2QA4 - chains 0 and B of the 31 polymer chains in the assembly; structure by X-ray diffraction, 3.00 A resolution.

== Chain 0 ==
Molecule: 23S ribosomal RNA
Source organism: Haloarcula marismortui
Sequence (2922 nucleotides; each row starts with the number of its first residue):
     2 UUGGCUACUAUGCCAGCUGGUGGAUUGCUCGGCUCAGGCGCUGAUGAAGG
    52 ACGUGCCAAGCUGCGAUAAGCCAUGGGGAGCCGCACGGAGGCGAAGAACC
   102 AUGGAUUUCCGAAUGAGAAUCUCUCUAACAAUUGCUUCGCGCAAUGAGGA
   152 ACCCCGAGAACUGAAACAUCUCAGUAUCGGGAGGAACAGAAAACGCAAUG
   202 UGAUGUCGUUAGUAACCGCGAGUGAACGCGAUACAGCCCAAACCGAAGCC
   252 CUCACGGGCAAUGUGGUGUCAGGGCUACCUCUCAUCAGCCGACCGUCUCG
   302 ACGAAGUCUCUUGGAACAGAGCGUGAUACAGGGUGACAACCCCGUACUCG
   352 AGACCAGUACGACGUGCGGUAGUGCCAGAGUAGCGGGGGUUGGAUAUCCC
   402 UCGCGAAUAACGCAGGCAUCGACUGCGAAGGCUAAACACAACCUGAGACC
   452 GAUAGUGAACAAGUAGUGUGAACGAACGCUGCAAAGUACCCUCAGAAGGG
   502 AGGCGAAAUAGAGCAUGAAAUCAGUUGGCGAUCGAGCGACAGGGCAUACA
   552 AGGUCCCUCGACGAAUGACCGACGCGCGAGCGUCCAGUAAGACUCACGGG
   602 AAGCCGAUGUUCUGUCGUACGUUUUGAAAAACGAGCCAGGGAGUGUGUCU
   652 GCAUGGCAAGUCUAACCGGAGUAUCCGGGGAGGCACAGGGAAACCGACAU
   702 GGCCGCAGGGCUUUGCCCGAGGGCCGCCGUCUUCAAGGGCGGGGAGCCAU
   752 GUGGACACGACCCGAAUCCGGACGAUCUACGCAUGGACAAGAUGAAGCGU
   802 GCCGAAAGGCACGUGGAAGUCUGUUAGAGUUGGUGUCCUACAAUACCCUC
   852 UCGUGAUCUAUGUGUAGGGGUGAAAGGCCCAUCGAGUCCGGCAACAGCUG
   902 GUUCCAAUCGAAACAUGUCGAAGCAUGACCUCCGCCGAGGUAGUCUGUGA
   952 GGUAGAGCGACCGAUUGGUGUGUCCGCCUCCGAGAGGAGUCGGCACACCU
  1002 GUCAAACUCCAAACUUACAGACGCCGUUUGACGCGGGGAUUCCGGUGCGC
  1052 GGGGUAAGCCUGUGUACCAGGAGGGGAACAACCCAGAGAUAGGUUAAGGU
  1102 CCCCAAGUGUGGAUUAAGUGUAAUCCUCUGAAGGUGGUCUCGAGCCCUAG
  1152 ACAGCCGGGAGGUGAGCUUAGAAGCAGCUACCCUCUAAGAAAAGCGUAAC
  1202 AGCUUACCGGCCGAGGUUUGAGGCGCCCAAAAUGAUCGGGACUCAAAUCC
  1252 ACCACCGAGACCUGUCCGUACCACUCAUACUGGUAAUCGAGUAGAUUGGC
  1302 GCUCUAAUUGGAUGGAAGUAGGGGUGAAAACUCCUAUGGACCGAUUAGUG
  1352 ACGAAAAUCCUGGCCAUAGUAGCAGCGAUAGUCGGGUGAGAACCCCGACG
  1402 GCCUAAUGGAUAAGGGUUCCUCAGCACUGCUGAUCAGCUGAGGGUUAGCC
  1452 GGUCCUAAGUCAUACCGCAACUCGACUAUGACGAAAUGGGAAACGGGUUA
  1502 AUAUUCCCGUGCCACUAUGCAGUGAAAGUUGACGCCCUGGGGUCGAUCAC
  1552 GCUGGGCAUUCGCCCAGUCGAACCGUCCAACUCCGUGGAAGCCGUAAUGG
  1602 CAGGAAGCGGACGAACGGCGGCAUAGGGAAACGUGAUUCAACCUGGGGCC
  1652 CAUGAAAAGACGAGCAUAGUGUCCGUACCGAGAACCGACACAGGUGUCCA
  1702 UGGCGGCGAAAGCCAAGGCCUGUCGGGAGCAACCAACGUUAGGGAAUUCG
  1752 GCAAGUUAGUCCCGUACCUUCGGAAGAAGGGAUGCCUGCUCCGGAACGGA
  1802 GCAGGUCGCAGUGACUCGGAAGCUCGGACUGUCUAGUAACAACAUAGGUG
  1852 ACCGCAAAUCCGCAAGGACUCGUACGGUCACUGAAUCCUGCCCAGUGCAG
  1902 GUAUCUGAACACCUCGUACAAGAGGACGAAGGACCUGUCAACGGCGGGGG
  1952 UAACUAUGACCCUCUUAAGGUAGCGUAGUACCUUGCCGCAUCAGUAGCGG
  2002 CUUGCAUGAAUGGAUUAACCAGAGCUUCACUGUCCCAACGUUGGGCCCGG
  2052 UGAACUGUACAUUCCAGUGCGGAGUCUGGAGACACCCAGGGGGAAGCGAA
  2102 GACCCUAUGGAGCUUUACUGCAGGCUGUCGCUGAGACGUGGUCGCCGAUG
  2152 UGCAGCAUAGGUAGGAGACACUACACAGGUACCCGCGCUAGCGGGCCACC
  2202 GAGUCAACAGUGAAAUACUACCCGUCGGUGACUGCGACUCUCACUCCGGG
  2252 AGGAGGACACCGAUAGCCGGGCAGUUUGACUGGGGCGGUACGCGCUCGAA
  2302 AAGAUAUCGAGCGCGCCCUAUGGCUAUCUCAGCCGGGACAGAGACCCGGC
  2352 GAAGAGUGCAAGAGCAAAAGAUAGCUUGACAGUGUUCUUCCCAACGAGGA
  2402 ACGCUGACGCGAAAGCGUGGUCUAGCGAACCAAUUAGCCUGCUUGAUGCG
  2452 GGCAAUUGAUGACAGAAAAGCUACCCUAGGGAUAACAGAGUCGUCACUCG
  2502 CAAGAGCACAUAUCGACCGAGUGGCUUGCUACCUCGAUGUCGGUUCCCUC
  2552 CAUCCUGCCCGUGCAGAAGCGGGCAAGGGUGAGGUUGUUCGCCUAUUAAA
  2602 GGAGGUCGUGAGCUGGGUUUAGACCGUCGUGAGACAGGUCGGCUGCUAUC
  2652 UACUGGGUGUGUAAUGGUGUCUGACAAGAACGACCGUAUAGUACGAGAGG
  2702 AACUACGGUUGGUGGCCACUGGUGUACCGGUUGUUCGAGAGAGCACGUGC
  2752 CGGGUAGCCACGCCACACGGGGUAAGAGCUGAACGCAUCUAAGCUCGAAA
  2802 CCCACUUGGAAAAGAGACACCGCCGAGGUCCCGCGUACAAGACGCGGUCG
  2852 AUAGACUCGGGGUGUGCGCGUCGAGGUAACGAGACGUUAAGCCCACGAGC
  2902 ACUAACAGACCAAAGCCAUCAU
Unresolved in the structure: 2-9, 126-127, 628, 715, 971-998, 1560, 1952-1963, 2137-2236, 2339-2343, 2665-2666, 2915-2923
Modified / non-standard residues: OMU (o2'-methyluridine 5'-monophosphate) at position 2587, OMG (o2'-methylguanosine-5'-monophosphate) at position 2588, UR3 (3-methyluridine-5'-monophoshate) at position 2619, PSU (pseudouridine-5'-monophosphate) at position 2621
Sequence notes: conflict C560 (U3155 in 3377779)
Bound ions: Mg2+ site 1 near G28 (its only coordinating residue here); Na+ site 1: C40, G41; Na+ site 2: G56, A59, G61; Na+ site 3 near U108 (its only coordinating residue here); Mg2+ site 2 near U115 (its only coordinating residue here); Na+ site 4: C130, U146; Na+ site 5 near C141 (its only coordinating residue here); Mg2+ site 3 near C162 (its only coordinating residue here); Na+ site 6: A165, A166, A167; Mg2+ site 4 near C168 (its only coordinating residue here); K+ site 1 near U172 (its only coordinating residue here); Mg2+ site 5 near G175 (its only coordinating residue here); 63 more Mg2+ sites not listed; 62 more Na+ sites not listed; 1 more K+ sites not listed

== Chain B ==
Protein: 50S ribosomal protein L3P
Source organism: Haloarcula marismortui
Reference sequence: P20279 (RL3_HALMA); residues 0-337 here correspond to UniProt positions 1-338 (UniProt number = residue number + 1)
Amino-acid sequence (338 residues; numbered 0 to 337; the number before each row is that of its first residue; numbering starts at 0):
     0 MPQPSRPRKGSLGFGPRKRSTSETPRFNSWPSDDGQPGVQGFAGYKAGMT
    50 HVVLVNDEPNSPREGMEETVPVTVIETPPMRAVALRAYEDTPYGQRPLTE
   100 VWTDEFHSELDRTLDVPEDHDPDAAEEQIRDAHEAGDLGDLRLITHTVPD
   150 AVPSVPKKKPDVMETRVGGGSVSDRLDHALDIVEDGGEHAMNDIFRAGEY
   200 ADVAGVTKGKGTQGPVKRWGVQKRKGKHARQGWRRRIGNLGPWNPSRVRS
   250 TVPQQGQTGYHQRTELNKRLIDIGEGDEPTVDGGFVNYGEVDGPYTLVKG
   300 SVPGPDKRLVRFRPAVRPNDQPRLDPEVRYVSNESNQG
Unresolved in the structure: 0
Bound ions: Mg2+: Asn335 (shared with A2757(0) of chain 0)

== Chain 0 / chain B interface ==
Contacting residue pairs (327; chain 0 residue first):
  G834(0) with Arg229(B), hydrogen bond to the phosphate
  U835(0) with Lys226(B), phosphate contact; Arg229(B), salt bridge to the phosphate; Gln230(B), hydrogen bond to the phosphate
  G836(0) with Arg229(B), sugar contact; Gln230(B), phosphate contact
  U837(0) with Gln230(B), phosphate contact; Gly231(B), phosphate contact
  U1234(0) with Asn243(B), base contact; Pro244(B), base contact; Arg246(B), hydrogen bond to the base; Arg248(B), hydrogen bond to the sugar
  A1732(0) with Thr211(B), hydrogen bond to the sugar; Gln212(B), sugar contact
  A1733(0) with Thr211(B), sugar contact; Gln212(B), sugar contact; Gly213(B), hydrogen bond to the phosphate; Gln254(B), sugar contact
  C1734(0) with Gly213(B), phosphate contact; Arg234(B), salt bridge to the phosphate; Arg235(B), hydrogen bond to the sugar
  C1735(0) with Gly231(B), sugar contact; Trp232(B), phosphate contact; Arg233(B), hydrogen bond to the phosphate; Arg234(B), hydrogen bond to the phosphate; Arg235(B), salt bridge to the phosphate
  A1736(0) with Gly231(B), hydrogen bond to the phosphate; Arg233(B), salt bridge to the phosphate
  C1750(0) with Lys226(B), base contact
  G1751(0) with Lys226(B), hydrogen bond to the base
  C1753(0) with Lys226(B), sugar contact; Arg229(B), hydrogen bond to the base
  A1754(0) with Arg229(B), hydrogen bond to the sugar
  U2034(0) with Gly225(B), phosphate contact
  C2035(0) with Lys224(B), phosphate contact; Gly225(B), hydrogen bond to the phosphate
  C2036(0) with Lys224(B), salt bridge to the phosphate
  C2037(0) with Lys224(B), phosphate contact
  A2038(0) with Gln221(B), phosphate contact; Lys222(B), hydrogen bond to the phosphate; Lys224(B), salt bridge to the phosphate
  A2039(0) with Lys222(B), phosphate contact; Arg234(B), salt bridge to the phosphate
  C2040(0) with Lys216(B), salt bridge to the phosphate
  C2065(0) with Arg246(B), hydrogen bond to the phosphate
  C2066(0) with Pro244(B), phosphate contact; Arg246(B), salt bridge to the phosphate
  G2090(0) with Gln253(B), hydrogen bond to the base; Gln254(B), sugar contact
  G2091(0) with Arg235(B), hydrogen bond to the phosphate; Leu239(B), base contact; Gln253(B), hydrogen bond to the base
  G2092(0) with Trp232(B), hydrogen bond to the phosphate; Arg235(B), salt bridge to the phosphate; Leu239(B), sugar contact
  G2093(0) with Asn238(B), phosphate contact; Leu239(B), hydrogen bond to the phosphate; Gly240(B), sugar contact; Pro241(B), hydrogen bond to the sugar; Trp242(B), hydrogen bond to the sugar; Pro244(B), sugar contact; Ser245(B), hydrogen bond to the base; Arg246(B), hydrogen bond to the sugar; Val247(B), base contact
  G2094(0) with Trp242(B), sugar contact; Ser245(B), sugar contact
  A2096(0) with Trp242(B), sugar contact
  G2544(0) with His227(B), base contact
  U2545(0) with Gln2(B), hydrogen bond to the phosphate
  U2546(0) with Gln2(B), hydrogen bond to the base; Gln221(B), sugar contact; Ile236(B), sugar contact; Gly237(B), hydrogen bond to the sugar; Asn238(B), base contact
  C2547(0) with Gln2(B), base contact; Arg5(B), salt bridge to the phosphate; Lys8(B), phosphate contact; Val220(B), phosphate contact; Gln221(B), hydrogen bond to the phosphate; Ile236(B), sugar contact; Asn238(B), hydrogen bond to the base; Pro252(B), phosphate contact
  C2548(0) with Arg5(B), salt bridge to the phosphate; Arg7(B), salt bridge to the phosphate; Lys8(B), hydrogen bond to the phosphate; Arg248(B), sugar contact; Thr250(B), hydrogen bond to the sugar; Val251(B), sugar contact; Pro252(B), sugar contact
  C2549(0) with Arg7(B), salt bridge to the phosphate; Arg248(B), hydrogen bond to the sugar; Thr250(B), sugar contact
  G2580(0) with Pro6(B), phosphate contact
  U2581(0) with Ser4(B), base contact; Arg5(B), hydrogen bond to the phosphate; Pro6(B), phosphate contact
  G2582(0) with Pro3(B), phosphate contact; Ser4(B), hydrogen bond to the phosphate
  A2583(0) with Pro3(B), phosphate contact
  G2606(0) with Pro241(B), base contact; Asn243(B), hydrogen bond to the sugar
  U2607(0) with Trp242(B), stacking on the base; Asn243(B), phosphate contact
  G2609(0) with Asn238(B), base contact; Pro241(B), sugar contact; Trp242(B), hydrogen bond to the sugar
  U2610(0) with Asn238(B), base contact; Trp242(B), phosphate contact
  G2613(0) with Arg223(B), sugar contact; Trp232(B), sugar contact; Gly237(B), base contact
  C2614(0) with Arg223(B), hydrogen bond to the sugar; His227(B), hydrogen bond to the sugar; Gln230(B), phosphate contact; Trp232(B), sugar contact
  U2615(0) with Lys226(B), phosphate contact; His227(B), sugar contact; Gln230(B), phosphate contact
  G2616(0) with Lys226(B), salt bridge to the phosphate
  A2653(0) with Arg246(B), sugar contact; Val247(B), hydrogen bond to the sugar
  C2654(0) with Val247(B), sugar contact; Arg248(B), hydrogen bond to the sugar; Ser249(B), phosphate contact; Gln253(B), hydrogen bond to the sugar
  U2655(0) with Arg217(B), hydrogen bond to the sugar; Ser249(B), phosphate contact; Gln253(B), hydrogen bond to the sugar; Gln254(B), hydrogen bond to the sugar
  G2656(0) with Pro15(B), phosphate contact; Arg16(B), hydrogen bond to the phosphate; Lys17(B), phosphate contact; Arg217(B), hydrogen bond to the phosphate; Gly255(B), sugar contact; Gln256(B), hydrogen bond to the sugar
  G2657(0) with Lys17(B), phosphate contact; Arg18(B), hydrogen bond to the phosphate
  G2658(0) with Arg18(B), salt bridge to the phosphate
  G2668(0) with Asp114(B), hydrogen bond to the base
  U2669(0) with Thr112(B), hydrogen bond to the sugar; Leu113(B), sugar contact; Asp114(B), sugar contact
  G2670(0) with Arg85(B), base contact; Glu99(B), hydrogen bond to the base; Thr112(B), sugar contact; Leu113(B), sugar contact; Val161(B), sugar contact
  U2671(0) with Arg25(B), salt bridge to the phosphate; Arg85(B), hydrogen bond to the base; Ile143(B), sugar contact; Val161(B), phosphate contact; Met162(B), phosphate contact; Glu163(B), hydrogen bond to the sugar
  C2672(0) with Arg25(B), salt bridge to the phosphate; Arg85(B), hydrogen bond to the sugar; Tyr87(B), hydrogen bond to the sugar; Pro96(B), sugar contact; Met162(B), phosphate contact; Glu163(B), hydrogen bond to the phosphate
  U2673(0) with Tyr87(B), sugar contact; Gln94(B), hydrogen bond to the sugar; Arg141(B), salt bridge to the phosphate
  G2674(0) with Gly93(B), phosphate contact; Gln94(B), hydrogen bond to the phosphate
  A2678(0) with Leu11(B), hydrogen bond to the sugar
  G2679(0) with Leu11(B), sugar contact; Gly12(B), sugar contact
  A2681(0) with Ser10(B), hydrogen bond to the base
  C2682(0) with Arg316(B), salt bridge to the phosphate
  C2707(0) with Asn59(B), phosphate contact
  G2708(0) with Glu57(B), phosphate contact; Asn59(B), sugar contact
  U2714(0) with Arg7(B), phosphate contact; Lys8(B), phosphate contact; Gly9(B), hydrogen bond to the phosphate; Ser10(B), hydrogen bond to the phosphate; Phe13(B), sugar contact
  G2715(0) with Gly9(B), phosphate contact; Ser10(B), hydrogen bond to the phosphate; Phe13(B), sugar contact; Arg16(B), salt bridge to the phosphate; Arg262(B), hydrogen bond to the phosphate; Glu264(B), hydrogen bond to the base
  G2716(0) with Thr206(B), phosphate contact; Arg262(B), salt bridge to the phosphate; Glu264(B), sugar contact; Ser300(B), hydrogen bond to the base; Val301(B), sugar contact; Pro302(B), sugar contact
  C2717(0) with Lys45(B), hydrogen bond to the phosphate; Met48(B), sugar contact; Thr206(B), phosphate contact; Lys207(B), hydrogen bond to the phosphate; Ser300(B), sugar contact; Val301(B), sugar contact; Gly303(B), hydrogen bond to the phosphate
  C2718(0) with Lys45(B), salt bridge to the phosphate; Met48(B), sugar contact; Lys207(B), salt bridge to the phosphate
  A2719(0) with Met48(B), sugar contact; Thr49(B), hydrogen bond to the sugar; His50(B), hydrogen bond to the sugar; Pro70(B), base contact; Asn335(B), sugar contact
  U2756(0) with Gln336(B), phosphate contact; Gly337(B), hydrogen bond to the phosphate
  A2757(0) with Val285(B), phosphate contact; Asn335(B), phosphate contact; Gln336(B), phosphate contact; Gly337(B), phosphate contact
  G2758(0) with Asn286(B), sugar contact
  C2759(0) with Lys207(B), salt bridge to the phosphate; Lys209(B), phosphate contact; Lys216(B), sugar contact
  C2760(0) with Lys209(B), salt bridge to the phosphate; Lys216(B), salt bridge to the phosphate
  C2764(0) with Pro70(B), sugar contact
  C2765(0) with Glu264(B), base contact; Lys267(B), hydrogen bond to the sugar; Lys298(B), sugar contact; Gly299(B), sugar contact; Ser300(B), hydrogen bond to the base
  A2766(0) with Leu265(B), hydrogen bond to the sugar; Asn266(B), phosphate contact; Lys267(B), sugar contact; Lys298(B), salt bridge to the phosphate
  C2767(0) with Asn266(B), hydrogen bond to the phosphate; Arg316(B), hydrogen bond to the phosphate; Asn318(B), hydrogen bond to the phosphate
  A2768(0) with Arg316(B), hydrogen bond to the sugar; Asn318(B), hydrogen bond to the phosphate
  C2806(0) with Ser28(B), hydrogen bond to the phosphate; Arg316(B), sugar contact
  U2807(0) with Gly12(B), base contact; Phe13(B), sugar contact; Asn27(B), hydrogen bond to the phosphate; Ser28(B), hydrogen bond to the phosphate; Thr263(B), phosphate contact; Arg312(B), salt bridge to the phosphate
  U2808(0) with Gly12(B), sugar contact; Phe13(B), sugar contact; Gly14(B), hydrogen bond to the sugar; Asn27(B), phosphate contact; Gln261(B), hydrogen bond to the phosphate; Arg262(B), phosphate contact; Thr263(B), hydrogen bond to the phosphate
  G2809(0) with Gly14(B), sugar contact; Pro15(B), sugar contact; Lys17(B), hydrogen bond to the phosphate; Ser19(B), phosphate contact
  G2810(0) with Lys17(B), salt bridge to the phosphate; Thr20(B), hydrogen bond to the phosphate
  G2815(0) with Tyr92(B), hydrogen bond to the base
  G2817(0) with Arg95(B), hydrogen bond to the sugar
  A2818(0) with Arg95(B), sugar contact; Pro96(B), hydrogen bond to the sugar
  C2819(0) with Arg85(B), hydrogen bond to the base; Pro96(B), sugar contact; Leu97(B), phosphate contact; Thr98(B), sugar contact; Glu99(B), hydrogen bond to the sugar
  A2820(0) with Thr98(B), phosphate contact; Glu99(B), sugar contact; Trp101(B), hydrogen bond to the sugar; His119(B), phosphate contact
  C2821(0) with Asp114(B), hydrogen bond to the sugar; Val115(B), sugar contact; Pro116(B), sugar contact; Glu117(B), phosphate contact; His119(B), salt bridge to the phosphate
  C2822(0) with Asp114(B), sugar contact; Glu117(B), hydrogen bond to the phosphate; Asp118(B), hydrogen bond to the phosphate
  G2823(0) with Glu117(B), phosphate contact
  A2827(0) with Asp114(B), sugar contact
  G2828(0) with Asp114(B), sugar contact
  U2837(0) with Glu22(B), hydrogen bond to the sugar; Pro155(B), base contact; Lys156(B), base contact; Pro304(B), sugar contact; Asp305(B), sugar contact; Lys306(B), salt bridge to the phosphate; Arg307(B), hydrogen bond to the phosphate
  A2838(0) with Lys207(B), phosphate contact; Gly208(B), hydrogen bond to the phosphate; Tyr259(B), sugar contact; Arg307(B), salt bridge to the phosphate
  C2839(0) with Arg18(B), phosphate contact; Gly208(B), phosphate contact; Lys209(B), phosphate contact; Gly210(B), hydrogen bond to the phosphate; Gln256(B), hydrogen bond to the phosphate
  A2840(0) with Gly210(B), phosphate contact; Thr211(B), hydrogen bond to the phosphate
  G2842(0) with Arg18(B), hydrogen bond to the base
  A2843(0) with Arg18(B), hydrogen bond to the base
  C2844(0) with Tyr259(B), hydrogen bond to the sugar
  G2845(0) with Glu22(B), sugar contact
  C2846(0) with Lys156(B), salt bridge to the phosphate; Lys157(B), phosphate contact; Lys158(B), salt bridge to the phosphate
  G2847(0) with Arg111(B), salt bridge to the phosphate; Lys157(B), hydrogen bond to the phosphate; Lys158(B), hydrogen bond to the phosphate
  G2848(0) with Arg111(B), salt bridge to the phosphate; Lys157(B), salt bridge to the phosphate
  G2851(0) with Lys157(B), hydrogen bond to the phosphate
  A2852(0) with Lys157(B), salt bridge to the phosphate
  U2853(0) with Pro155(B), phosphate contact
  G2860(0) with Gly282(B), hydrogen bond to the base
  G2861(0) with Asp281(B), sugar contact; Gly282(B), sugar contact; Ser334(B), hydrogen bond to the sugar; Gln336(B), hydrogen bond to the base
  G2862(0) with Ser334(B), phosphate contact; Gln336(B), sugar contact; Gly337(B), phosphate contact
  G2863(0) with Gly337(B), phosphate contact
  C2897(0) with Val285(B), sugar contact; Asn286(B), hydrogen bond to the sugar; Gln336(B), hydrogen bond to the base
  G2898(0) with Gly282(B), sugar contact; Asn286(B), phosphate contact; Gly288(B), phosphate contact; Glu289(B), sugar contact
  A2899(0) with Gly288(B), phosphate contact; Glu289(B), sugar contact
Also at the interface, not in a pair above, chain 0 (127 interface residues in all): A1737, A2089, A2095, U2539, C2591, A2680, G2712, G2713, C2720
Also at the interface, not in a pair above, chain B (147 interface residues in all): Pro1, Ser153, Val154, Val215, Thr257, His260, Gly283, Phe284, Tyr287, Val315, Glu333

== Overview ==
The interface between chain 0 and chain B involves 127 residues on one side and 147 on the other; the contacts
include 115 hydrogen bonds, 39 salt bridges and 1 aromatic stacking contact. Polar pairs include
U1234(0)-Arg246(B), G1751(0)-Lys226(B) and C1753(0)-Arg229(B).
Here chain 0 is 23S ribosomal RNA and chain B is 50S ribosomal protein L3P, both from Haloarcula marismortui.
Entry 2QA4 (A more complete structure of the the L7/L12 stalk of the Haloarcula marismortui 50S large
ribosomal ...) was determined by X-ray diffraction.
